8CZQ - chains A and B of the 4 polymer chains in the assembly; structure by X-ray diffraction, 2.78 A resolution.

[Chain A]
Protein: DNA topoisomerase 1
Source organism: Mycobacterium tuberculosis
Notes: EC 5.99.1.2
Reference sequence: A0A0E8VY41 (A0A0E8VY41_MYCTX); residues 2-704 here correspond to UniProt positions 63-765 (UniProt number = residue number + 61)
Sequence (706 residues; row label = number of the first residue in the row; numbers below 1 keep their minus sign (Ser-1 is residue -1)):
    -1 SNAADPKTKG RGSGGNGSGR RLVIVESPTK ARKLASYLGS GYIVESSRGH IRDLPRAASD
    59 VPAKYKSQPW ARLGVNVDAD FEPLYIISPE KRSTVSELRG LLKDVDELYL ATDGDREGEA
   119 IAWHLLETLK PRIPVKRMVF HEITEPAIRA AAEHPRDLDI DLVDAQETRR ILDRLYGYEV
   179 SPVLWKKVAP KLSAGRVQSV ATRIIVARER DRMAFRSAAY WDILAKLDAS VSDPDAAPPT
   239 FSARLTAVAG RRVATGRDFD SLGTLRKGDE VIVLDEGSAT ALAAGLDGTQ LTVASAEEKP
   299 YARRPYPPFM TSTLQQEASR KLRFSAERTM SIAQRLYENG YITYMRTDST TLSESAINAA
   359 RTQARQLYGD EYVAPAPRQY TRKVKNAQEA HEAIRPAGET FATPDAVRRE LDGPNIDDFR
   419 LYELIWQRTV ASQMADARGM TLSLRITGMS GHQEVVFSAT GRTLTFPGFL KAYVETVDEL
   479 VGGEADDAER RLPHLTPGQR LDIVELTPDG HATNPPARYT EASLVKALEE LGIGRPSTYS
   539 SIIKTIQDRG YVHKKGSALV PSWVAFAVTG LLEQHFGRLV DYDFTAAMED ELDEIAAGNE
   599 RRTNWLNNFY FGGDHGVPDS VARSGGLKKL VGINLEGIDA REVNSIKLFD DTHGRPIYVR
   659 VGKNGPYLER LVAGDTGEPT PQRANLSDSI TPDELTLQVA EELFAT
Disordered / not traced: -1 to 15, 226-237, 266-267, 283-284, 384-385, 473-488
Sequence notes: expression tag (-1 to 1)
Reported in the primary citation:
  - catalytic residues: Tyr342 (citing earlier work)
  - conformationally variable residues (domain motion, order/disorder transition): Asp226 to Pro236, Ala324, Tyr342, Arg344, Asp346, Pro412, Thr474 to Arg488
  - contacts within the chain: Ser310-Glu527 (hydrogen bond)
  - binding site for the 12-nt DNA strand (chain B): Arg30, Glu43, Glu95, Tyr176
  - binding site for the 12-nt DNA strand: Arg301, Tyr304, Arg318, Arg460, Thr518, Lys553, Ser555
  - binding site for the 12-nt DNA strand: Arg460
  - mutagenesis - R301A, Y304A, S310A, R318A, R380A, R460A, T518A, K553A, S555A: unchanged growth
  - mutagenesis - R301A/R318A (100-fold), E519A (103-fold), E527A (10-fold): decreased growth
  - mutagenesis - R301A/R318A, R301E/R318E, E527A (2- to 4- fold): decreased catalytic activity
  - mutagenesis - R301E/R318E: abolished growth
  - mutagenesis - E519A: abolished expression
  - mutagenesis - R380A, E527A: decreased stability
  - mutagenesis - R380A: unchanged catalytic activity

[Chain B]
Molecule: 12-nt DNA strand
Sequence (12 nucleotides; each row starts with the number of its first residue):
     1 CTTCCGCTTG AC

[How chain A and chain B interact]
Pairs across the interface (77; chain A residue first):
  Glu24(A) with DC7(B), phosphate contact; DT8(B), sugar contact
  Ser25(A) with DT8(B), phosphate contact; DT9(B), phosphate contact
  Pro26(A) with DT8(B), phosphate contact; DT9(B), phosphate contact; DG10(B), base contact
  Thr27(A) with DT9(B), hydrogen bond to the phosphate
  Ala29(A) with DG10(B), hydrogen bond to the base
  Arg30(A) with DG10(B), hydrogen bond to the phosphate; DA11(B), salt bridge to the phosphate
  Ala33(A) with DG10(B), base contact
  Val42(A) with DG10(B), hydrogen bond to the base
  Glu43(A) with DG10(B), base contact; DA11(B), hydrogen bond to the base
  Ser44(A) with DG10(B), hydrogen bond to the base
  Arg46(A) with DC7(B), base contact; DT8(B), hydrogen bond to the base; DT9(B), hydrogen bond to the phosphate; DG10(B), salt bridge to the phosphate
  Gly47(A) with DC7(B), sugar contact; DT8(B), sugar contact
  His48(A) with DG6(B), base contact; DC7(B), hydrogen bond to the base
  Asp51(A) with DC5(B), hydrogen bond to the base; DG6(B), base contact
  Arg54(A) with DT2(B), salt bridge to the phosphate; DT3(B), base contact; DC4(B), base contact
  Ala55(A) with DT2(B), phosphate contact; DT3(B), base contact
  Lys89(A) with DT8(B), hydrogen bond to the base
  Glu95(A) with DC12(B), hydrogen bond to the base
  Glu115(A) with DG6(B), phosphate contact; DC7(B), phosphate contact
  Arg167(A) with DC5(B), hydrogen bond to the base; DG6(B), sugar contact
  Arg168(A) with DC4(B), hydrogen bond to the base; DC5(B), hydrogen bond to the base
  Asp171(A) with DC4(B), sugar contact; DC5(B), sugar contact
  Arg172(A) with DC4(B), hydrogen bond to the base
  Gly175(A) with DT3(B), base contact; DC4(B), sugar contact
  Tyr176(A) with DT3(B), stacking on the base; DC4(B), base contact
  Ser179(A) with DT3(B), base contact
  Pro180(A) with DT3(B), base contact
  Trp183(A) with DT2(B), stacking on the base; DT3(B), sugar contact
  Pro188(A) with DT2(B), base contact
  Lys189(A) with DT2(B), hydrogen bond to the base; DT3(B), salt bridge to the phosphate
  Leu190(A) with DT3(B), sugar contact
  Ser191(A) with DT3(B), phosphate contact; DC4(B), phosphate contact
  Ala192(A) with DC4(B), sugar contact
  Gly193(A) with DC4(B), phosphate contact; DC5(B), phosphate contact
  Arg194(A) with DC5(B), hydrogen bond to the phosphate; DG6(B), salt bridge to the phosphate
  Val195(A) with DC5(B), hydrogen bond to the phosphate; DG6(B), phosphate contact
  Gln196(A) with DC4(B), hydrogen bond to the phosphate; DC5(B), hydrogen bond to the phosphate
  Gln332(A) with DT9(B), sugar contact
  Tyr342(A) with DT9(B), hydrogen bond to the phosphate
  Arg344(A) with DT9(B), salt bridge to the phosphate
  Gly532(A) with DG6(B), phosphate contact
  Arg533(A) with DG6(B), phosphate contact; DC7(B), salt bridge to the phosphate
  Ser535(A) with DG6(B), sugar contact; DC7(B), hydrogen bond to the phosphate; DT8(B), phosphate contact
  Thr536(A) with DG6(B), hydrogen bond to the phosphate
  Ile540(A) with DC5(B), phosphate contact
  Arg547(A) with DC4(B), salt bridge to the phosphate
Interface residues without a listed pair, chain A (50 interface residues in all): Arg50, Ser57, Arg70, Met343

[In short]
50 residues of chain A and 11 residues of chain B are in contact, with 24 hydrogen bonds, 8 salt bridges and 2
aromatic stacking contacts. Among the polar pairs are Ala29(A)-DG10(B), Val42(A)-DG10(B) and Glu43(A)-DA11(B).
The paper reports the catalytic residue Tyr342(A); R301A/R318A, E519A and E527A of chain A reduce growth; 13
substitutions were tested in all.
Chain A is DNA topoisomerase 1 (Mycobacterium tuberculosis) and chain B is a 12-nt DNA strand; the structure,
The crystal structure of MtbTOP1 in complex with both G- and T-segments, was determined by X-ray diffraction.
